PDB entry 8P7X | electron microscopy, 3.03 A resolution | chains 3 and k of the 58 polymer chains in the assembly

[Chain 3]
Molecule: 23S ribosomal RNA
Source organism: Mycoplasmoides pneumoniae M129
Sequence (2907 nucleotides; each row starts with the number of its first residue):
     1 UACAAUAAGUUACUAAGGGCUUAUGGUGGAUGCCUUGGCACUAAUAGGCG
    51 AUGAAGGACGUGUUAACCUGCGAUAAGCUUCGGGUAGGUGGUAAGAACCU
   101 CAGAUCCGGAGAUUUCCGAAUGGAGCAAUCCGGUAGUUGGAAACAGCUAU
   151 CAUUAAUUGAUGAAUAAAUAGUCAAUUAAAGCAAUACGUGGUGAAGUGAA
   201 ACAUCUCAGUAGCCACAGGAAAAGAAAACGAAUGUGAUUCCGUGUGUAGU
   251 GGCGAGCGAAAGCGGAACAGGCCAAACUUAUCAUUAGAUAGGGGUUGUAG
   301 GGCUUGCAAUGUGGACUUGAAAACGAUAGAAGAAGCUGUUGGAAAGCAGC
   351 GCGCAAAAGGGUGAUAGCCCCGUAUUUGAAAUUGUUUUCAUACCUAGCGA
   401 GAUCCCUGAGUAGCUCGGAAAACGUUAUUUUGAGUGAAUCUGCCCAGACC
   451 AUUGGGUAAGCCUAAAUACUAAUUAGUGACCGAUAGCGAAACAGUACCGU
   501 GAGGGAAAGGUGAAAAGAACCCAGAGAUGGGAGUGAAAUAGAUUCUGAAA
   551 CCAUAUGCCUACAACGUGUCAGAGCACAUUAAUGUGUGAUGGCGUGCGUU
   601 UUGAAGUAUGAGCCGGCGAGUUAUGAUAGCAAGCGUUAGUUAACCAGGAG
   651 AUGGGGAGCUGUAGCGAAAGCGAGUUUUAAAAGAGCGUUUGUUUGUUAUU
   701 AUAGACCCGAAACGGGUUGAGCUAGUCAUGAGCAGGUUGAAGGUUGAGUA
   751 ACAUCAACUGGAGGACCGAACCGACUCUCGUUGAAACGAUAGCGGAUGAC
   801 UUGUGAUUAGGGGUGAAAUUCCAAUCGAAAUCCGUGAUAGCUGGUUCUCG
   851 UCGAAAUAGCUUUAAGGCUAGCGUGAGAUCACAAAUAAGUGGAGGUAAAG
   901 CUACUGAAUGUAUGAUGGCGCCACCUAGGCGUACUGAAUACAAUUAAACU
   951 CUGAAUGCCAUUUAUUUUAUUCUCGCAGUCAGACAGUGGGGGAUAAGCUU
  1001 CAUUGUCAAGAGGGGAAGAGCCCAGAUCAUUAAAUAAGGUCCCCAAAAUA
  1051 UACUAAGUGGAAAAGGAUGUGAAAGUGCUAAAACAGCAAGGAUGUUGGCU
  1101 UAGAAGCAGCCAUCGUUUAAAGAGUGCGUAACAGCUCACUUGUCGAGUGU
  1151 UUUUGCGCCGAAGAUGUAACGGGGCUAAGUAUAUUACCGAAUUUAUGGAU
  1201 AAGAUUUAUAUCUUGUGGUAGACGAGCGUUGUAUUGGAGUUGAAGUCAAA
  1251 GCGUGAGCAUUGGUGGAUCCAAUACAAGUGAGAAUGCCGGCAUGAGUAAC
  1301 GCUUGGGAGUGAGAAUCUCCCAAACCGAUUGACUAAGGUUUCCUGGACCA
  1351 GGGUCGUCCUUCCAGGGUUAGUCUGGACCUAAGCUGAGGCUGAAAAGCGU
  1401 AGGCGAUGGACAACAGGUUAAUAUUCCUGUACUUACAGUUAGACUGAUGG
  1451 AGUGACAAAGAAGGUUUUCCACCCCCAUAAUUGGAUUUGGGGAUAAAUCA
  1501 UAAGGUGGUACAAUAGGCAAAUCCGUUGUGCAUAACAUUGAGUGAUGAUG
  1551 UCGAGUGAAUGAGUGAUCAAGUAGCGAAGGUGGUAUUAAUCAUGCUUUCA
  1601 AGAAAAGCUUCUAGGGUUAAUCUAGCUGUAACCAGUACCGAGAACGAACA
  1651 CACGUAGUCAAGGAGAGGAUCCUAAGGUUAGCGAGUGAACUAUAGCCAAG
  1701 GAACUCUGCAAAUUAACCCCGUAAGUUAGCGAGAAGGGGUGCUUAUGUAA
  1751 AAGUAAGCCGCAGUGAAGAACGAGGGGGGACUGUUUAACUAAAACACAAC
  1801 UCUAUGCCAAACCGUAAGGUGAUGUAUAUGGGGUGACACCUGCCCAGUGC
  1851 UGGAAGGUUAAAGAAGGAGGUUAGCGCAAGCGAAGCUUUUAACUGAAGCC
  1901 CCAGUGAACGGCGGCCGUAACUAUAACGGUCCUAAGGUAGCGAAAUUCCU
  1951 AGUCGGGUAAAUUCCGUCCCGCUUGAAUGGUGUAACCAUCUCUUGACUGU
  2001 CUCGGCUAUAGACUCGGUGAAAUCCAGGUACGGGUGAAGACACCCGUUAG
  2051 GCGCAACGGGACGGAAAGACCCCGUGAAGCUUUACUGUAGCUUAAUAUUG
  2101 AUCAGGACAUUAUCAUGUAGAGAAUAGGUAGGAGCAAUCGAUGCAAGUUC
  2151 GCUAGGACUUGUUGAUGCGAAAGGUGGAAUACUACCCUUGGUUGUGUGCU
  2201 GUUCUAAUUGGUAACUGUUAUCCAGUUUCAAGACAGUGUUAGGUGGGCAG
  2251 UUUGACUGGGGCGGUCGCCUCCUAAAAGGUAACGGAGGCGUACAAAGGUA
  2301 CCUUCAGUACGGUUGGAAAUCGUAUGUAGAGUGUAAUGGUGUAAGGGUGC
  2351 UUGACUGUGAGACAUACAGGUCGAACAGGUGAGAAAUCAGGUCAUAGUGA
  2401 UCCGGUGGUCCAGUAUGGAAUGGCCAUCGCUCAACGGAUAAAAGCUACUC
  2451 CGGGGAUAACAGGCUGAUACUGCCCAAGAGUUCAUAUCGACGGCAGUGUU
  2501 UGGCACCUCGAUGUCGACUCAUCUCAUCCUCGAGCUGAAGCAGGUUCGAA
  2551 GGGUUCGGCUGUUCGCCGAUUAAAGAGAUACGUGAGUUGGGUUCAAACCG
  2601 UCGUGAGACAGGUUGGUCCCUAUCUAUUGUGCCCGUAGGAAGAUUGAAGA
  2651 GUGUUGCUUCUAGUACGAGAGGACCGAAGCGAGGACACCUCUUAUGCUCC
  2701 AGUUGUAGCGCCAGCUGCACCGCUGGGUAGUAACGUGUCUAUUAGAUAAA
  2751 CGCUGAAAGCAUCUAAGUGUGAAACUAUCUCAAAGAUUAAUCUUCCCAUU
  2801 UCGCAAGAAAGUAAGAGCCGUCAAAGACGAUGACGUUGAUAGGUUACAGG
  2851 UGUAAGCAUAGUGAUAUGUUGAGCUGAGUAAUACUAAUUGCUCGAGGACU
  2901 UAUUGGA
Not modelled in the structure: 1-7, 2901-2907
Modified positions: 1MG (1N-methylguanosine-5'-monophosphate) at position 783; OMG (o2'-methylguanosine-5'-monophosphate) at position 2259; 2MA (2-methyladenosine-5'-monophosphate) at position 2511
Bound ions: Mg2+ site 1: A16, G17; Mg2+ site 2: G196, U2251; Mg2+ site 3 near U197 (its only coordinating residue here); Mg2+ site 4 near A199 (its only coordinating residue here); Mg2+ site 5: A201, C202; Mg2+ site 6 near A222 (its only coordinating residue here); Mg2+ site 7 near A331 (its only coordinating residue here); Mg2+ site 8 near A333 (its only coordinating residue here); Mg2+ site 9: U428, C445; Mg2+ site 10 near G442 (its only coordinating residue here); Mg2+ site 11: G447, A2415; Mg2+ site 12 near A458 (its only coordinating residue here); 131 more Mg2+ sites not listed; 1 more K+ sites not listed
Ligand contacts:
  - chloramphenicol (CLM): G2068, A2069, A2459, C2460, 2MA_2511, U2512, G2513, U2514
  - pentane-1,5-diamine (N2P), molecule 1: C565, C593, G594, C2043, C2044, C2045
  - pentane-1,5-diamine (N2P), molecule 2: G721, C722, U804, G805, A806
  - pentane-1,5-diamine (N2P), molecule 3: 1MG_783, A784, A785, G1301, G1353, C1649
  - 1,4-diaminobutane (PUT), molecule 1: G620, U621, A698, U699, U700
  - 1,4-diaminobutane (PUT), molecule 2: A711, A712, G827, A828, U2449, C2450
  - 1,4-diaminobutane (PUT), molecule 3: U737, U738, G739, G761, A762, G763, A765, G1460, A1461
  - 1,4-diaminobutane (PUT), molecule 4: A1324, C1325, C1672, U1673, A2707, G2708, G2717, C2718
  - 1,4-diaminobutane (PUT), molecule 5: C1348, C1349, A1350, G1351, G1352, G1356, U1357, C1358
  - 1,4-diaminobutane (PUT), molecule 6: C1912, G1937, U1973, U1974, G1975, U2601
  - 1,4-diaminobutane (PUT), molecule 7: A2274, U2280, A2281
  - spermidine (SPD), molecule 1: U500, G1338, U1339, G1646, A1647
  - spermidine (SPD), molecule 2: A518, A519, C520, U528, G530, G531, A542, U543
  - spermidine (SPD), molecule 3: C593, C1044, A1045
  - spermidine (SPD), molecule 4: G594, U595, G1012, G1013, A1017, G1018, C2043
  - spermidine (SPD), molecule 5: G596, C597, G606, U607, U609, G610, A611, C2025, A2061, C2062, G2063, G2064
  - spermidine (SPD), molecule 6: U776, C777, U778, U2588, G2589, U2617, C2618
  - spermidine (SPD), molecule 7: G780, U781, A2585, G2586, U2587, C2620, U2621
  - spermidine (SPD), molecule 8: A865, A981, G982, OMG_2259, A2456, U2457
  - spermidine (SPD), molecule 9: U896, A897, A947, A948, C949, U950, U2273, A2274, A2275
  - spermidine (SPD), molecule 10: G1695, C2699, C2721, C2723, U2724, G2725, G2726
  - spermidine (SPD), molecule 11: U1707, G1708, C1992, U1993, U1994, C2559, U2560
  - spermidine (SPD), molecule 12: G1999, C2001, U2002, G2004, C2518, U2519
  - spermidine (SPD), molecule 13: C2031, G2032, G2033, G2034, A2040, C2041, A2042, C2043, C2044, G2059, G2060
  - spermidine (SPD), molecule 14: U2291, A2292, A2296, G2297, G2333, U2334, G2345, U2392, C2393, G2397
  - spermidine (SPD), molecule 15: C2689, U2693, A2694, U2695, G2696, G2727, U2728, A2729, G2730, U2731
  - spermidine (SPD), molecule 16: U2690, A2729, G2730, A2824, G2878, U2879
  - spermine (SPM), molecule 1: G618, A619, G620, U621, G1278, U1279, G1280
  - spermine (SPM), molecule 2: A724, G725, U801, G815, A816, A817, A818, U820, U1784, U1785
  - spermine (SPM), molecule 3: A1161, A1162, C2525, A2526, G2548, A2549, A2550
What the authors report for this chain:
  - binding site for chloramphenicol: G2068, A2069, A2459, C2460, U2512
  - conformationally variable residues (side-chain flip): A2069
  - K+ coordination: G2068, G2455, C2509, U2512

[Chain k]
Protein: 50S ribosomal protein L15
Source organism: Mycoplasmoides pneumoniae M129
Reference sequence: Q50300 (RL15_MYCPN); residues 1-151 here = UniProt positions 1-151
Sequence (151 residues; row label = number of the first residue in the row):
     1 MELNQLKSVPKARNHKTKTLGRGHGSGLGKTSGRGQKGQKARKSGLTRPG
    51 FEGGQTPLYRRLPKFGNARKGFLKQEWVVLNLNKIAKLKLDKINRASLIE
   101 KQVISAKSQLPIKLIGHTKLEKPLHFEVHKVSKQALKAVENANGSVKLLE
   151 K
Not modelled in the structure: 151
Bound ions: Mg2+ near Gly33 (its only coordinating residue here)

[How chain 3 and chain k interact]
Contacting residue pairs (168):
  A199(3) - Arg48(k)  phosphate contact
  A200(3) - Gln39(k)  hydrogen bond to the base
  A200(3) - Arg48(k)  salt bridge to the phosphate
  A200(3) - Phe51(k)  base contact
  A248(3) - Gly71(k)  hydrogen bond to the sugar
  A248(3) - Leu73(k)  sugar contact
  G249(3) - Asn67(k)  phosphate contact
  G249(3) - Arg69(k)  phosphate contact
  G249(3) - Lys70(k)  phosphate contact
  G249(3) - Gly71(k)  hydrogen bond to the phosphate
  U250(3) - Lys70(k)  salt bridge to the phosphate
  C253(3) - Lys64(k)  hydrogen bond to the sugar
  G254(3) - Arg60(k)  phosphate contact
  A255(3) - Arg48(k)  phosphate contact
  A255(3) - Tyr59(k)  phosphate contact
  G264(3) - Lys107(k)  salt bridge to the phosphate
  U599(3) - Lys30(k)  salt bridge to the phosphate
  U600(3) - Lys30(k)  salt bridge to the phosphate
  U600(3) - Gln36(k)  phosphate contact
  U600(3) - Lys37(k)  hydrogen bond to the phosphate
  U601(3) - Gln36(k)  phosphate contact
  U601(3) - Lys37(k)  phosphate contact
  G620(3) - Leu20(k)  sugar contact
  G620(3) - Arg22(k)  salt bridge to the phosphate
  G620(3) - Thr31(k)  base contact
  G620(3) - Ser32(k)  hydrogen bond to the base
  G620(3) - Arg34(k)  base contact
  G629(3) - His15(k)  hydrogen bond to the base
  C630(3) - Lys11(k)  hydrogen bond to the sugar
  C630(3) - His15(k)  base contact
  A631(3) - Lys11(k)  sugar contact
  A631(3) - Ala12(k)  sugar contact
  U636(3) - Lys87(k)  hydrogen bond to the sugar
  U637(3) - Asn81(k)  base contact
  U637(3) - Lys84(k)  base contact
  U637(3) - Ile85(k)  hydrogen bond to the base
  U637(3) - Leu88(k)  sugar contact
  U637(3) - Val103(k)  base contact
  A657(3) - Lys107(k)  salt bridge to the phosphate
  U662(3) - Lys84(k)  hydrogen bond to the sugar
  A663(3) - Asn81(k)  hydrogen bond to the base
  A663(3) - Asn83(k)  phosphate contact
  A663(3) - Ile115(k)  base contact
  G666(3) - Lys74(k)  base contact
  A667(3) - Gly66(k)  hydrogen bond to the sugar
  A667(3) - Asn67(k)  sugar contact
  A667(3) - Ala68(k)  hydrogen bond to the sugar
  A668(3) - Ala68(k)  sugar contact
  A668(3) - Arg69(k)  sugar contact
  A669(3) - Lys74(k)  salt bridge to the phosphate
  G670(3) - Lys74(k)  base contact
  G672(3) - Lys113(k)  base contact
  G672(3) - Ile115(k)  base contact
  G672(3) - Ser132(k)  hydrogen bond to the phosphate
  G672(3) - Lys133(k)  phosphate contact
  A673(3) - Ile115(k)  phosphate contact
  A673(3) - Gly116(k)  hydrogen bond to the phosphate
  A673(3) - His117(k)  sugar contact
  A673(3) - Ser132(k)  phosphate contact
  A673(3) - Gln134(k)  phosphate contact
  G674(3) - Gln134(k)  phosphate contact
  G695(3) - Ala12(k)  hydrogen bond to the base
  G695(3) - Arg13(k)  sugar contact
  U696(3) - Arg13(k)  hydrogen bond to the sugar
  U696(3) - His15(k)  hydrogen bond to the sugar
  U697(3) - His15(k)  sugar contact
  U697(3) - Lys16(k)  sugar contact
  U697(3) - Thr17(k)  phosphate contact
  A698(3) - Thr17(k)  phosphate contact
  A698(3) - Lys18(k)  hydrogen bond to the phosphate
  U699(3) - Lys18(k)  salt bridge to the phosphate
  U700(3) - Leu46(k)  phosphate contact
  A701(3) - Leu46(k)  phosphate contact
  A705(3) - Lys43(k)  salt bridge to the phosphate
  C706(3) - Arg34(k)  base contact
  C706(3) - Ala41(k)  hydrogen bond to the base
  C706(3) - Lys43(k)  phosphate contact
  C707(3) - Lys43(k)  phosphate contact
  A839(3) - Lys43(k)  phosphate contact
  A839(3) - Ser44(k)  phosphate contact
  G840(3) - Gln39(k)  sugar contact
  G840(3) - Arg42(k)  phosphate contact
  G840(3) - Ser44(k)  phosphate contact
  C841(3) - Lys37(k)  phosphate contact
  C841(3) - Arg42(k)  salt bridge to the phosphate
  U842(3) - Lys37(k)  salt bridge to the phosphate
  U842(3) - Arg42(k)  salt bridge to the phosphate
  G843(3) - Lys37(k)  phosphate contact
  U845(3) - Gly21(k)  phosphate contact
  U845(3) - Lys30(k)  hydrogen bond to the base
  U845(3) - Thr31(k)  base contact
  U845(3) - Ser32(k)  base contact
  U846(3) - Gly21(k)  phosphate contact
  U846(3) - Arg22(k)  hydrogen bond to the base
  U846(3) - Gly23(k)  hydrogen bond to the phosphate
  U846(3) - Gly29(k)  phosphate contact
  U846(3) - Lys30(k)  hydrogen bond to the phosphate
  C847(3) - Arg22(k)  base contact
  C847(3) - Gly23(k)  phosphate contact
  U848(3) - Gly23(k)  phosphate contact
  U848(3) - His24(k)  phosphate contact
  U848(3) - Gly25(k)  hydrogen bond to the phosphate
  U848(3) - Ser26(k)  base contact
  C849(3) - Gly25(k)  hydrogen bond to the base
  C860(3) - Gln55(k)  hydrogen bond to the base
  U861(3) - Gly53(k)  hydrogen bond to the sugar
  U861(3) - Gly54(k)  sugar contact
  U861(3) - Gln55(k)  hydrogen bond to the sugar
  G866(3) - Gln39(k)  hydrogen bond to the sugar
  G866(3) - Gly53(k)  hydrogen bond to the base
  G867(3) - Gln39(k)  hydrogen bond to the phosphate
  G867(3) - Lys40(k)  phosphate contact
  G867(3) - Glu52(k)  hydrogen bond to the base
  G867(3) - Gly53(k)  base contact
  C868(3) - Lys40(k)  salt bridge to the phosphate
  C868(3) - Phe51(k)  sugar contact
  C868(3) - Glu52(k)  sugar contact
  G978(3) - Gly33(k)  phosphate contact
  G978(3) - Arg34(k)  phosphate contact
  G978(3) - Gly35(k)  phosphate contact
  G978(3) - Lys40(k)  salt bridge to the phosphate
  U979(3) - Gly35(k)  phosphate contact
  U979(3) - Gln36(k)  hydrogen bond to the phosphate
  G1221(3) - Thr31(k)  phosphate contact
  G1221(3) - Gly33(k)  hydrogen bond to the phosphate
  A1222(3) - Lys18(k)  salt bridge to the phosphate
  A1222(3) - Leu28(k)  phosphate contact
  C1223(3) - Lys18(k)  phosphate contact
  G1224(3) - Lys16(k)  base contact
  U1234(3) - Leu3(k)  sugar contact
  U1234(3) - Asn4(k)  hydrogen bond to the sugar
  U1235(3) - Asn4(k)  sugar contact
  U1273(3) - Asn4(k)  sugar contact
  U1273(3) - Gln5(k)  sugar contact
  U1273(3) - Leu6(k)  hydrogen bond to the sugar
  A1274(3) - Leu6(k)  phosphate contact
  C1275(3) - Arg13(k)  salt bridge to the phosphate
  C1275(3) - Asn14(k)  phosphate contact
  A1276(3) - Arg13(k)  salt bridge to the phosphate
  G1280(3) - Arg22(k)  salt bridge to the phosphate
  A2366(3) - Gln55(k)  base contact
  C2367(3) - Leu58(k)  sugar contact
  C2367(3) - Arg61(k)  hydrogen bond to the base
  A2368(3) - Arg61(k)  hydrogen bond to the sugar
  A2400(3) - Arg61(k)  hydrogen bond to the sugar
  U2401(3) - Arg60(k)  hydrogen bond to the sugar
  U2401(3) - Arg61(k)  sugar contact
  U2401(3) - Leu62(k)  phosphate contact
  U2401(3) - Pro63(k)  phosphate contact
  C2402(3) - Pro63(k)  phosphate contact
  C2402(3) - Lys64(k)  hydrogen bond to the phosphate
  C2403(3) - Lys64(k)  salt bridge to the phosphate
  A2412(3) - Arg69(k)  hydrogen bond to the sugar
  G2413(3) - Arg69(k)  salt bridge to the phosphate
  G2413(3) - Phe72(k)  sugar contact
  U2414(3) - Lys70(k)  base contact
  U2414(3) - Gly71(k)  base contact
  U2414(3) - Phe72(k)  sugar contact
  G2422(3) - Ala68(k)  hydrogen bond to the base
  G2423(3) - Gly66(k)  phosphate contact
  G2423(3) - Asn67(k)  sugar contact
  G2423(3) - Ala68(k)  sugar contact
  C2424(3) - Gly66(k)  hydrogen bond to the phosphate
  G2436(3) - Gln55(k)  hydrogen bond to the base
  G2436(3) - Thr56(k)  hydrogen bond to the sugar
  G2436(3) - Arg61(k)  base contact
  G2437(3) - Thr56(k)  base contact
  U2439(3) - Arg60(k)  salt bridge to the phosphate
Interface residues without a listed pair, chain 3 (99 interface residues in all): G256, A632, G661, C671, G704, U838, G859, U863, A977, A1220, A1225, A1233, A1272, G2369, C2411, A2456
Interface residues without a listed pair, chain k (86 interface residues in all): Val9, Pro10, Thr19, Gly27, Gly38, Thr47, Phe65, Val79, Lys101, Ser105, Lys130, Ala135

[Summary]
99 residues of chain 3 face 86 of chain k across their interface, with 48 hydrogen bonds and 22 salt bridges.
Polar pairs include A200(3)-Gln39(k), G620(3)-Ser32(k) and G629(3)-His15(k). From the paper: a binding site
for chloramphenicol at G2068(3), A2069(3) and A2459(3) among others; K+ coordination by G2068(3), G2455(3) and
C2509(3) among others.
Here chain 3 is 23S ribosomal RNA and chain k is 50S ribosomal protein L15, both from Mycoplasmoides
pneumoniae M129. Entry 8P7X (Mycoplasma pneumoniae 70S ribosome in chloramphenicol-treated cells) was
determined by electron microscopy, deposited together with 8P6P, 8P7Y, 8P8B, 8P8V and 8P8W.
